Entry 3O8I (X-ray diffraction, 2.00 A resolution); this record covers chains A and B.

Chain A:
Protein: 14-3-3 protein sigma
Organism: Homo sapiens
Notes: fragment: C-terminal deletion
UniProt: P31947 (1433S_HUMAN); residues 1-231 here = UniProt positions 1-231
Chain sequence (239 residues; row label = number of the first residue in the row; numbers below 1 keep their minus sign (Gly-7 is residue -7)):
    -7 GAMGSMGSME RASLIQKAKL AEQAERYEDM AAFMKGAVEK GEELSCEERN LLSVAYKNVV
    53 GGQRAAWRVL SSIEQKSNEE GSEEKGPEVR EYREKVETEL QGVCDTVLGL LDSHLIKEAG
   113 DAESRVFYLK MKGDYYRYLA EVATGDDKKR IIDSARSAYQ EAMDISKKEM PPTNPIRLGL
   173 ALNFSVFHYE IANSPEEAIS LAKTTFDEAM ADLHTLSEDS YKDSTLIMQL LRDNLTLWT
Unresolved in the structure: -7 to -3, 68-77, 137-139, 209-211
Differences from the reference sequence: expression tag (-7 to 0)
Swiss-Prot annotation at these positions:
  - site (Interaction with phosphoserine on interacting protein): Arg56, Arg129
  - modified residue (Phosphoserine): Ser5, Ser74
Ligand contacts: 6,6-dihydroxy-1-methoxyhexan-2-one (M1T): Asn42, Ser45, Phe119, Lys122, Met123, Asp126, Pro167, Ile168, Ile219

Chain B:
Protein: 14-3-3 binding site peptide of RAF proto-oncogene serine/threonine-protein kinase
UniProt: P04049 (RAF1_HUMAN); numbering as in UniProt (aligned over 255-264)
Chain sequence (10 residues; numbered 255 to 264; the number before each row is that of its first residue):
   255 QRSTSTPNVH
Unresolved in the structure: 255, 264
Modified / non-standard residues: Ser259 (phosphoserine; SEP)
Swiss-Prot annotation at these positions:
  - modified residue: Ser259 (Phosphoserine)
  - natural variant: Arg256 (R256S: In NS5), Ser257 (S257L: In NS5 and LPRD2), Ser259 (S259A: In an ovarian serous carcinoma sample; S259F: In NS5), Thr260 (T260I: In hypertrophic cardiomyopathy; uncertain significance; T260R: In NS5), Pro261 (P261A: In NS5; P261L: In NS5; P261S: In NS5), Val263 (V263A: In NS5)
Ligand contacts: 6,6-dihydroxy-1-methoxyhexan-2-one (M1T): Thr260, Pro261, Val263

Interface between chain A and chain B:
Residue-residue contacts - 27 pairs, chain A then chain B:
  Asn42(A) with Val263(B)
  Val46(A) with Asn262(B); Val263(B)
  Lys49(A) with Ser259(B); Thr260(B); Asn262(B)
  Asn50(A) with Asn262(B), hydrogen bond
  Arg56(A) with Ser259(B)
  Arg60(A) with Arg256(B)
  Lys122(A) with Thr260(B)
  Arg129(A) with Ser259(B)
  Tyr130(A) with Ser259(B)
  Gly171(A) with Thr260(B), hydrogen bond (backbone-side chain)
  Leu174(A) with Thr258(B); Ser259(B); Thr260(B)
  Asn175(A) with Ser259(B); Thr260(B), hydrogen bond (side chain-backbone)
  Val178(A) with Ser257(B); Thr258(B)
  Glu182(A) with Arg256(B); Ser257(B), hydrogen bond
  Leu222(A) with Pro261(B)
  Asn226(A) with Ser257(B); Thr258(B), hydrogen bond (side chain-backbone)
  Leu229(A) with Arg256(B)
  Trp230(A) with Ser257(B), hydrogen bond
Other interface residues (no listed pair), chain A (20 interface residues in all): Ser45, Tyr181

Summary:
The interface between chain A and chain B involves 20 residues on one side and 8 on the other; the contacts
include 6 hydrogen bonds. Polar pairs include Asn50(A)-Asn262(B), Gly171(A)-Thr260(B) and Asn175(A)-Thr260(B).
6,6-dihydroxy-1-methoxyhexan-2-one is bound between chain A and chain B.
Here chain A is 14-3-3 protein sigma (Homo sapiens) and chain B is 14-3-3 binding site peptide of RAF
proto-oncogene serine/threonine-protein kinase. Entry 3O8I (Structure of 14-3-3 isoform sigma in complex with
a C-Raf1 peptide and a stabilizing small molecule ...) was determined by X-ray diffraction, deposited together
with 3NKX, 3IQJ, 3IQU, 3IQV and 3CU8.
